1I9C - chains B and D of the 4 polymer chains in the assembly; structure by X-ray diffraction, 1.90 A resolution.

# Chain B (and D)
Protein: Glutamate mutase
From: Clostridium cochlearium
Notes: EC 5.4.99.1; chain D of this document is another copy of the same molecule, construct and numbering; everything in this record applies to it too
UniProtKB: P80077 (GLME_CLOCO); residues 1-483 here = UniProt positions 1-483
Chain sequence (483 residues; each row starts with the number of its first residue):
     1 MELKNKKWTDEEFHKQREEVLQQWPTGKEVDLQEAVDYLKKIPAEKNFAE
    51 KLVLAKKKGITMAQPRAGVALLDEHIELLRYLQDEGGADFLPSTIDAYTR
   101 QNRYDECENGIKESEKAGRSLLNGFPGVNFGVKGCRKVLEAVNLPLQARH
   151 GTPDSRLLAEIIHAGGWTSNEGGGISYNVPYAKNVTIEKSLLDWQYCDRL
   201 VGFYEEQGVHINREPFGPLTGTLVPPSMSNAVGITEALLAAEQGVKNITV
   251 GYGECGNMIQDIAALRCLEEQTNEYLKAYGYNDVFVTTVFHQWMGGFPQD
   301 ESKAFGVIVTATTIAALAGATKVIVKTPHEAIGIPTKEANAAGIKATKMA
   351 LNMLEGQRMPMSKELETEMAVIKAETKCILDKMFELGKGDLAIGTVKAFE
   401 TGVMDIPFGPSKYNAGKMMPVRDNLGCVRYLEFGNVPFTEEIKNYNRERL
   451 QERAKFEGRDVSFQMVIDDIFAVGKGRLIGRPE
Small-molecule neighbours:
  - (2S,3S)-3-methyl-aspartic acid / glutamic acid: Arg66, Thr94, Arg100, Arg149, His150, Glu171, Tyr177, Tyr181, Phe216, His291, Met294
  - 5'-deoxyadenosine (5AD): Arg66, Ala67, Gly68, Thr94, Asn123, Gly124, Met294, Lys326, Glu330, Ile334, Pro335
  - cobalamin (B12): Thr94, Ile95, Asp96, Ala97, Arg100, Asn123, Gly124, Pro180, Tyr181, Phe216, Leu219, Thr220, Thr222, Met294, Gly295, Gly296, Phe297, His329, Glu330, Ala331, Ile332, Gly333, Ile334, Pro335, Pro410, Ile470, Phe471
Curated features (UniProtKB/Swiss-Prot):
  - binding site (L-glutamate): Arg66, Arg100, Arg149, His150, Glu171, Tyr177, Tyr181
  - binding site (adenosylcob(III)alamin): Gly68, Asn123, Pro180, Phe297, Lys326, Glu330, Ile334

# Chain B / chain D interface
Pairs across the interface (68):
  Gly256(B) - Met353(D)
  Gly256(B) - Gln357(D)  hydrogen bond (backbone-side chain)
  Asn257(B) - Gln357(D)
  Met258(B) - Leu317(D)  hydrophobic
  Met258(B) - Gln357(D)  hydrogen bond (backbone-side chain)
  Ile259(B) - Pro360(D)  hydrophobic
  Asp300(B) - Lys345(D)  salt bridge
  Ser302(B) - Phe305(D)
  Ser302(B) - Ala342(D)
  Ser302(B) - Lys345(D)
  Ser302(B) - Ala346(D)
  Lys303(B) - Met349(D)
  Phe305(B) - Ser302(D)
  Phe305(B) - Phe305(D)  hydrophobic
  Gly306(B) - Val309(D)
  Gly306(B) - Ala346(D)
  Val307(B) - Met349(D)  hydrophobic
  Val309(B) - Gly306(D)
  Val309(B) - Val309(D)  hydrophobic
  Val309(B) - Thr310(D)
  Thr310(B) - Val309(D)
  Thr310(B) - Thr313(D)
  Thr310(B) - Ala350(D)
  Thr313(B) - Thr310(D)
  Thr313(B) - Thr313(D)
  Leu317(B) - Met258(D)  hydrophobic
  Ala342(B) - Ser302(D)
  Lys345(B) - Asp300(D)  salt bridge
  Ala346(B) - Ser302(D)
  Ala346(B) - Gly306(D)
  Met349(B) - Lys303(D)
  Met349(B) - Val307(D)  hydrophobic
  Met349(B) - Val473(D)
  Met349(B) - Gly476(D)
  Ala350(B) - Thr310(D)
  Asn352(B) - Gly476(D)  hydrogen bond (side chain-backbone)
  Asn352(B) - Arg477(D)
  Asn352(B) - Leu478(D)  hydrogen bond (backbone-backbone)
  Met353(B) - Val473(D)  hydrophobic
  Met353(B) - Leu478(D)
  Glu355(B) - Arg477(D)  salt bridge
  Glu355(B) - Ile479(D)
  Glu355(B) - Arg481(D)  salt bridge
  Gly356(B) - Leu425(D)
  Gln357(B) - Gly256(D)  hydrogen bond (side chain-backbone)
  Gln357(B) - Asn257(D)
  Gln357(B) - Met258(D)  hydrogen bond (side chain-backbone)
  Met359(B) - Met359(D)  hydrophobic
  Pro360(B) - Ile259(D)  hydrophobic
  Pro360(B) - Ser362(D)
  Pro360(B) - Glu364(D)
  Met361(B) - Ser362(D)
  Ser362(B) - Pro360(D)
  Ser362(B) - Met361(D)
  Glu364(B) - Pro360(D)
  Leu425(B) - Gly356(D)
  Leu425(B) - Gln357(D)
  Val473(B) - Met349(D)
  Val473(B) - Met353(D)  hydrophobic
  Gly476(B) - Met349(D)
  Gly476(B) - Asn352(D)  hydrogen bond (backbone-side chain)
  Arg477(B) - Asn352(D)
  Arg477(B) - Met353(D)
  Arg477(B) - Glu355(D)  salt bridge
  Leu478(B) - Asn352(D)  hydrogen bond (backbone-backbone)
  Leu478(B) - Met353(D)
  Ile479(B) - Glu355(D)
  Arg481(B) - Glu355(D)  salt bridge
Other interface residues (no listed pair), chain B (39 interface residues in all): Pro298, Leu354, Phe456
Other interface residues (no listed pair), chain D (39 interface residues in all): Pro298, Leu354, Phe456

# Overview
Chain B and chain D each contribute 39 residues to their interface; the contacts include 8 hydrogen bonds and
6 salt bridges. Polar contacts include Asp300(B)-Lys345(D), Glu355(B)-Arg477(D) and Glu355(B)-Arg481(D). Bound
to chain B: cobalamin, 5'-deoxyadenosine and (2S,3S)-3-methyl-aspartic acid / glutamic acid.
Both chains are Glutamate mutase (Clostridium cochlearium). Entry 1I9C (Glutamate mutase from clostridium
cochlearium: complex with adenosylcobalamin and substrate) was determined by X-ray diffraction.
